PDB entry 1U91 | X-ray diffraction, 2.24 A resolution | chains A and C of the 3 polymer chains in the assembly

[Chain A]
Name: Antibody 2F5 (light chain)
Source organism: Homo sapiens
Notes: antibody fragment or engineered binder
Chain sequence (214 residues; numbered 1 to 214; the number before each row is that of its first residue):
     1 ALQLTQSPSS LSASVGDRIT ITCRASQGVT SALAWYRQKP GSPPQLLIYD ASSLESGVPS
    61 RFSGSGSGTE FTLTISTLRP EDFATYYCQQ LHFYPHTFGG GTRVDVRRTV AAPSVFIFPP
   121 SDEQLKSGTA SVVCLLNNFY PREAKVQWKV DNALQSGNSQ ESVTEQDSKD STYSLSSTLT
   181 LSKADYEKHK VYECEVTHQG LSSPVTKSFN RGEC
Cystine bridges: Cys23-Cys88, Cys134-Cys194

[Chain C]
Name: GP41 peptide analog
Chain sequence (7 residues; each row starts with the number of its first residue):
     1 ENDKWAS
Covalently attached groups: covalent link Asn2-Ala6

[Interface between chain A and chain C]
Residue-residue contacts - 10 pairs, chain A then chain C:
  Leu91(A) with Asp3(C)
  His92(A) with Asn2(C), hydrogen bond; Asp3(C), hydrogen bond (backbone-backbone); Ala6(C)
  Phe93(A) with Glu1(C)
  Tyr94(A) with Glu1(C), hydrogen bond (backbone-backbone); Asn2(C); Asp3(C), hydrogen bond; Lys4(C), hydrogen bond (side chain-backbone)
  His96(A) with Asp3(C), salt bridge

[In short]
The chain A/chain C interface involves 5 residues from each chain; the contacts include 5 hydrogen bonds and 1
salt bridge. Polar pairs include His96(A)-Asp3(C), His92(A)-Asn2(C) and Tyr94(A)-Asp3(C).
Here chain A is Antibody 2F5 (light chain) (Homo sapiens) and chain C is GP41 peptide analog. Entry 1U91
(Crystal structure of the HIV-1 Cross Neutralizing Monoclonal Antibody 2F5 in complex with gp41 Peptide Analog
...) was determined by X-ray diffraction (same publication as 1U8H, 1U8I, 1U8J, 1U8L, 1U8M, 1U8N and 14
further entries).
